PDB entry 7X3X | electron microscopy, 3.20 A resolution | chains E and J of the 11 polymer chains in the assembly

[Chain E]
Name: Histone H3
Organism: Xenopus laevis
UniProt: A0A310TTQ1 (A0A310TTQ1_XENLA); residues 0-135 here correspond to UniProt positions 1-136 (UniProt number = residue number + 1)
Amino-acid sequence (136 residues; each row starts with the number of its first residue; numbering starts at 0):
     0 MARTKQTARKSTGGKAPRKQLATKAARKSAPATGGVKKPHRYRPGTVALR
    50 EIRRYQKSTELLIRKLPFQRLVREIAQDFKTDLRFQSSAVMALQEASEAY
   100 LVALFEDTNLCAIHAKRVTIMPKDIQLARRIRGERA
Not modelled in the structure: 0-39, 135

[Chain J]
Molecule: 146-nt DNA strand
Sequence (146 nucleotides; each row starts with the number of its first residue):
     1 TCAGGATGTATATATCTGACACGTGCCTGGAGACTAGGGAGTAATCCCCT
    51 TGGCGGTTAAAACGCGGGGGACAGCGCGTACGTGCGTTTAAGCGGTGCTA
   101 GAGCTGTCTACGACCAATTGAGCGGCCTCGGCACCGGGATTCTCCA

[How chain E and chain J interact]
Residue-residue contacts (23; chain E residue first):
  Arg40(E) with DT83(J), hydrogen bond to the base; DG84(J), hydrogen bond to the sugar
  Tyr41(E) with DT7(J), sugar contact; DT83(J), sugar contact; DG84(J), phosphate contact
  Pro43(E) with DG82(J), phosphate contact; DT83(J), phosphate contact
  Gly44(E) with DG82(J), phosphate contact; DT83(J), hydrogen bond to the phosphate
  Thr45(E) with DT83(J), phosphate contact
  Val46(E) with DT83(J), hydrogen bond to the phosphate
  Ala47(E) with DT83(J), hydrogen bond to the phosphate
  Arg49(E) with DG8(J), phosphate contact; DT9(J), phosphate contact
  Lys56(E) with DA10(J), salt bridge to the phosphate
  Arg63(E) with DA91(J), hydrogen bond to the phosphate; DG92(J), salt bridge to the phosphate
  Lys64(E) with DG92(J), salt bridge to the phosphate
  Leu65(E) with DG92(J), phosphate contact
  Pro66(E) with DA91(J), phosphate contact
  Arg69(E) with DA91(J), salt bridge to the phosphate
  Arg83(E) with DA100(J), phosphate contact; DG101(J), sugar contact
Also at the interface, not in a pair above, chain E (16 interface residues in all): Arg42

[Summary]
16 residues of chain E and 11 residues of chain J are in contact; the contacts include 6 hydrogen bonds and 4
salt bridges. Polar pairs include Arg40(E)-DT83(J), Arg40(E)-DG84(J) and Gly44(E)-DT83(J).
Here chain E is Histone H3 (Xenopus laevis) and chain J is a 146-nt DNA strand. Entry 7X3X (Cryo-EM structure
of N1 nucleosome-RA) was determined by electron microscopy (same publication as 7X3T, 7X3V and 7X3W).
